PDB entry 8WDV | electron microscopy, 2.24 A resolution | chains C and L of the 36 polymer chains in the assembly

# Chain C
Protein: Photosynthetic reaction center cytochrome c subunit
Source organism: Allochromatium vinosum DSM 180
UniProt: O82947 (CYCR_ALLVD); residues 1-383 here = UniProt positions 1-383
Amino-acid sequence (383 residues; row label = number of the first residue in the row):
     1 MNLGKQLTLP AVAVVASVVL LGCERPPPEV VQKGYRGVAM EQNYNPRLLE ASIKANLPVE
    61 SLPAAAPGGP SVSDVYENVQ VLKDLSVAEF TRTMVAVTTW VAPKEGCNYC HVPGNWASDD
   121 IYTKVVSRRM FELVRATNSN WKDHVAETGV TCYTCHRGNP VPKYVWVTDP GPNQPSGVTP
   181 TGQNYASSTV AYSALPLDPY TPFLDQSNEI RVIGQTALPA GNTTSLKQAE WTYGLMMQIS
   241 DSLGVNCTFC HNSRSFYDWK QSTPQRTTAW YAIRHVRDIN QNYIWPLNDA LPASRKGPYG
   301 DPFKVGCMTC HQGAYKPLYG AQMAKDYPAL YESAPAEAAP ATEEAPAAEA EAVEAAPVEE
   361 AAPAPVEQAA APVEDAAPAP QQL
Not modelled in the structure: 1-22, 334-383
Swiss-Prot annotation at these positions:
  - binding site (heme): M94, C107, C110, H111, M130, H144, C152, C155, H156, M236, C247, C250, H251, C307, C310, H311
  - lipidation: C23 (N-palmitoyl cysteine)
Glycans and other covalent adducts: palmitic acid (PLM) linked to C23
Bound ions: heme Fe (4 sites), coordinated by M94, H111, M130, H144, H156, M236, H251, H311; Mg2+: Q183, E230 (shared with 1 residue of chain M); Ca2+ near D241 (its only coordinating residue here)
Small-molecule neighbours:
  - heme (HEM), molecule 1: Y76, E77, N78, V79, Q80, V81, L82, F90, M94, V97, T98, V101, G106, C107, C110, H111, W116, A117, K124, S127, R128, F131
  - heme (HEM), molecule 2: V97, V101, Y109, C110, Y122, T123, V126, S127, M130, F131, L133, V134, V150, T151, C152, C155, H156, P160, V161, P162, V165, I279, I284, L291, R295, F303, K304, V305, T309, C310
  - heme (HEM), molecule 3: H144, V145, A146, T148, G149, V150, L204, I239, L243, F249, Q265, T268, A269, A272, I273, H275, V276, I279, V305, G306, C307, C310, H311, Y315, K316, P317
  - heme (HEM), molecule 4: I210, R211, V212, I213, Q215, T232, Y233, M236, M237, I239, S240, L243, V245, N246, C247, F249, C250, H251, F256, Y257, W259, Q265, R266, A269, W270, I273, R274
  - Z41 ((2S)-3-hydroxypropane-1,2-diyl dihexadecanoate): E24, R25, P26

# Chain L
Protein: Reaction center protein L chain
Source organism: Allochromatium vinosum DSM 180
UniProt: P51762 (RCEL_ALLVD); numbering as in UniProt (aligned over 1-278)
Amino-acid sequence (278 residues; each row starts with the number of its first residue):
     1 MAMLSFERKY RVRGGTLIGG DLFDFWVGPF YVGFFGVAGF FFALLGVLLI VWGATIGPNA
    61 ELQTYNIWQI SIAPPDLSYG LGMAPMTEGG LWQIITICAI GAFVSWALRE VEICRKLGIG
   121 FHIPFAFAFA IGAYLVLVVV RPILMGAWGH GFPYGILSHL DWVSNVGYQF LHFHYNPAHM
   181 LAITFFFTNC LALSMHGSLI LSVTNPQKGE EVKTSEHENT FFRDIVGYSI GALAIHRLGL
   241 FLALSAVFWS AVCIVISGPF WTRGWPEWWN WWLELPLW
Not modelled in the structure: 1
Swiss-Prot annotation at these positions:
  - binding site ((7R,8Z)-bacteriochlorophyll b): H159, H179
  - binding site (Fe cation): H196, H236
  - binding site (a ubiquinone): F222
Bound ions: Fe ion: H196, H236 (shared with 3 residues of chain M)
Small-molecule neighbours:
  - bacteriochlorophyll a (BCL), molecule 1: V47, I50, F103, Y134, L137, F152, I156, L157, H159, L160, W162, V163
  - bacteriochlorophyll a (BCL), molecule 2: F103, F127, A130, I131, A133, Y134, L137, W162, V163, S164, V166, G167, Y168, F173, H174, H179, A182, I183, F186, F187, V247, S250, A251, C253, I254
  - bacteriochlorophyll a (BCL), molecule 3: V163, Y168, H174, F187
  - bacteriochlorophyll a (BCL), molecule 4: H174, H179, M180, I183, T184, F187, T188, L191
  - bacteriopheophytin a (BPH), molecule 1: F42, A43, G46, I50, I95, C98, A99, A102, F103, W106, E110, I123, A126, F127, F129, A130, Y134, F152, Y154, G155, I156, H159, F186, A243, L244, V247
  - bacteriopheophytin a (BPH), molecule 2: F187, C190, L191, S194, M195, I225, V226
  - menaquinone 8 (MQ8): F30, F40, A43, L44, V47, W106
  - Ubiquinone-8 (UQ8), molecule 1: V37, A38, F41, F42, L45, L81, G82, M83, Q93, I94, T96, I97, C98, I100, V139, W148
  - Ubiquinone-8 (UQ8), molecule 2: L181, T184, F185, T188, A192, M195, H196, L199, I200, E218, N219, F222, V226, Y228, S229, I230, G231, A232, I235, L238, L242
  - Ubiquinone-8 (UQ8), molecule 3: W269, W271, W272, L277, W278
  - Z41 ((2S)-3-hydroxypropane-1,2-diyl dihexadecanoate): F129, G132, A133, V136, V140, F248, A251, V255, I256, F260

# Chain C / chain L interface
Contacting residue pairs - 75 pairs, chain C then chain L:
  C23(C) with F260(L); W261(L)
  E24(C) with P259(L); F260(L), hydrogen bond (backbone-backbone); W261(L); T262(L), hydrogen bond; R263(L), salt bridge
  R25(C) with P259(L)
  P26(C) with L144(L); P259(L); F260(L)
  P27(C) with L144(L); M145(L)
  P28(C) with M145(L), hydrophobic; G258(L); T262(L)
  V30(C) with L77(L), hydrophobic; M145(L), hydrophobic; H150(L)
  Q32(C) with D76(L), hydrogen bond; L77(L), hydrogen bond (side chain-backbone)
  Y35(C) with P58(L)
  R36(C) with A73(L), hydrogen bond (side chain-backbone); P74(L), hydrogen bond (side chain-backbone); P75(L); D76(L); T87(L), hydrogen bond (side chain-backbone); E88(L); G89(L)
  G37(C) with P74(L); P153(L); W162(L)
  V38(C) with D161(L); N165(L), hydrogen bond (backbone-side chain)
  A39(C) with W162(L); N165(L); V166(L), hydrophobic; Q169(L), hydrogen bond (backbone-side chain)
  M40(C) with N165(L)
  E41(C) with L77(L); H150(L), salt bridge; Q169(L), hydrogen bond
  N43(C) with M145(L); Q169(L), hydrogen bond
  N45(C) with T262(L)
  L48(C) with R263(L)
  A186(C) with L273(L), hydrophobic
  A191(C) with P266(L); E267(L)
  Y192(C) with P266(L); E267(L); N270(L), hydrogen bond; L273(L), hydrophobic
  S193(C) with Y175(L); P266(L)
  A194(C) with Y175(L), hydrogen bond (backbone-side chain)
  Y233(C) with Y168(L); L171(L), hydrogen bond (side chain-backbone); H172(L)
  M237(C) with L171(L)
  S240(C) with L171(L)
  V245(C) with L171(L)
  N246(C) with Y168(L); Q169(L); L171(L)
  C247(C) with Y168(L), hydrogen bond (backbone-backbone); L171(L)
  T248(C) with N165(L)
  N252(C) with N165(L), hydrogen bond
  S253(C) with S164(L), hydrogen bond; N165(L), hydrogen bond (backbone-side chain); Y168(L)
  R254(C) with D161(L), salt bridge; S164(L)
  F256(C) with Y168(L), hydrophobic
Interface residues without a listed pair, chain C (36 interface residues in all): L195, H251
Interface residues without a listed pair, chain L (35 interface residues in all): G149, F170

# Summary
Chain C and chain L form an interface of 36 and 35 residues respectively, with 18 hydrogen bonds and 3 salt
bridges. Polar contacts include E24(C)-R263(L), E41(C)-H150(L) and R254(C)-D161(L). Compound Z41 is bound
between chain C and chain L.
Here chain C is Photosynthetic reaction center cytochrome c subunit and chain L is Reaction center protein L
chain, both from Allochromatium vinosum DSM 180. Entry 8WDV (Photosynthetic LH1-RC complex from the purple
sulfur bacterium Allochromatium vinosum purified by Ca2+-DEAE) was determined by electron microscopy,
deposited together with 8WDU.
